Entry 5AKD (X-ray diffraction, 7.60 A resolution (low resolution: residue-level contacts below are approximate; hydrogen-bond / salt-bridge calls are withheld)); this record covers chains A and D of the 4 polymer chains in the assembly.

== Chain A ==
Protein: DNA mismatch repair protein muts
Source organism: Escherichia coli
Reference sequence: P23909 (MUTS_ECOLI); residues 1-800 here = UniProt positions 1-800
Amino-acid sequence (800 residues; each row starts with the number of its first residue):
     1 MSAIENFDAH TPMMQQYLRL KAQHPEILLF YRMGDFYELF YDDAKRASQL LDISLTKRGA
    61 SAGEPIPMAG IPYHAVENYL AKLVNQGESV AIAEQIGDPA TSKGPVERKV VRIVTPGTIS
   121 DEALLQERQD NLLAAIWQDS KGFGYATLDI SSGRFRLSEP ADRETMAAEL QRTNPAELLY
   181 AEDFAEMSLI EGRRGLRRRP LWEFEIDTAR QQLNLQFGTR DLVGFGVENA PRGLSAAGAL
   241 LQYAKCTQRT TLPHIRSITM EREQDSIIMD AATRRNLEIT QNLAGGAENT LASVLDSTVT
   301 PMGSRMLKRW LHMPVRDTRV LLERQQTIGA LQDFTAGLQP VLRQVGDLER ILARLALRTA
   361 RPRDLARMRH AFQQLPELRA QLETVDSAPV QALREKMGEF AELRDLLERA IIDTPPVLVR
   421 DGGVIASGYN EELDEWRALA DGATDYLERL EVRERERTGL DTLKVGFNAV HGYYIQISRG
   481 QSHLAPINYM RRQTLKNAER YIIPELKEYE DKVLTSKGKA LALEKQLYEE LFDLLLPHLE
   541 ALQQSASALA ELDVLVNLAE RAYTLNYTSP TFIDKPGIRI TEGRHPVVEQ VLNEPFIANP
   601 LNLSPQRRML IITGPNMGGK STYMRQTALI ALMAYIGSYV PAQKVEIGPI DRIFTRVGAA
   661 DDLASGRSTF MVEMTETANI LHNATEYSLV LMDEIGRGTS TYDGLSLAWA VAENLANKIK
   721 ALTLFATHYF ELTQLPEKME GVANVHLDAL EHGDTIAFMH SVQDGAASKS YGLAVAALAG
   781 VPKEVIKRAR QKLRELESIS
Not modelled in the structure: 1-127, 660-669
Construct notes: engineered mutation Ala93 (Cys in P23909), Ser235 (Cys in P23909), Ala239 (Cys in P23909), Cys246 (Asp in P23909), Ser297 (Cys in P23909), Ser569 (Cys in P23909), Val711 (Cys in P23909)
Curated features (UniProtKB/Swiss-Prot):
  - binding site (ATP): Gly614 to Ser621
Small-molecule neighbours: AMP-PNP (ANP; phosphoaminophosphonic acid-adenylate ester): Leu592, Glu594, Pro595, Phe596, Ile597, Asn599, Pro615, Asn616, Met617, Gly618, Gly619, Lys620, Ser621, Thr622, Arg625, Asp693, Glu694, His760
From the paper describing this entry:
  - mutagenesis - P595A/I597A/M759D: decreased catalytic activity on ATP

== Chain D ==
Protein: DNA mismatch repair protein mutl
Source organism: Escherichia coli
Notes: fragment: n-terminal domain, residues 1-349
Reference sequence: P23367 (MUTL_ECOLI); numbering as in UniProt (aligned over 1-349)
Amino-acid sequence (369 residues; row label = number of the first residue in the row; numbers below 1 keep their minus sign (Met-19 is residue -19)):
   -19 MGSSHHHHHH SSGLVPRGSH MPIQVLPPQL ANQIAAGEVV ERPASVVKEL VENSLDAGAT
    41 RIDIDIERGG AKLIRIRDNG SGIKKDELAL ALARHATSKI ASLDDLEAII SLGFRGEALA
   101 SISSVSRLTL TSRTAEQQEA WQAYAEGRDM CVTVKPAAHP VGTTLEVLDL FYNTPARRKF
   161 LRTEKTEFNH IDEIIRRIAL ARFDVTINLS HNGKIVRQYR AVPEGGQKER RLGAILGTAF
   221 LEQALAIEWQ HGDLTLRGWV ADPNHTTPAL AEIQYFYVNG RMMRDRLINH AIRQAYEDKL
   281 GADQQPAFVL YLEIDPHQVD VNVHPAKHEV RFHQSRLVHD FIYQGVLSVL QQQLETPLPL
   341 DDEPQPAPR
Not modelled in the structure: -19 to 19, 74-79, 126-131, 300-314, 332-349
Construct notes: expression tag (-19 to 0); engineered mutation Ser61 (Cys in P23367), Cys131 (Asn in P23367), Leu216 (Cys in P23367), Phe256 (Cys in P23367), Tyr276 (Cys in P23367)
From the paper describing this entry:
  - mutagenesis - R266E: decreased binding to DNA
  - mutagenesis - R162E/R266E/R316E: abolished binding to DNA

== Interface between chain A and chain D ==
Residue-residue contacts (8):
  Trp202(A) - Asp149(D)
  Trp202(A) - Tyr152(D)
  Trp202(A) - Arg158(D)
  Asp207(A) - Lys52(D)
  Thr208(A) - Lys52(D)
  Gln211(A) - Arg107(D)
  Gln211(A) - Leu148(D)
  Gln212(A) - Arg107(D)
Interface residues without a listed pair, chain A (7 interface residues in all): Pro200, Glu205
Interface residues without a listed pair, chain D (8 interface residues in all): Arg48, Phe151
Interface features reported in the paper:
  - hot spots on chain A (mutagenesis) - P595A/I597A/M759D: decreased growth with DNA mismatch repair protein mutl (chain D)
  - hot spots on chain D (mutagenesis) - K52C: decreased binding to MutS sliding clamp
  - hot spots on chain D (mutagenesis) - R55D/R57D, A138E: decreased growth with DNA mismatch repair protein muts (chain A)

== Overview ==
The interface between chain A and chain D involves 7 residues on one side and 8 on the other. The paper
reports that R55D/R57D and A138E of chain D reduce growth with DNA mismatch repair protein muts (chain A);
P595A/I597A/M759D of chain A reduce catalytic activity on ATP; 6 substitutions were tested in all.
Chain A is DNA mismatch repair protein muts and chain D is DNA mismatch repair protein mutl, both from
Escherichia coli; the structure, MutS in complex with the N-terminal domain of MutL - crystal form 3, was
determined by X-ray diffraction, deposited together with 5AKB and 5AKC.
